Entry 7KCL (electron microscopy, 3.14 A resolution); this record covers chains A and B of the 3 polymer chains in the assembly.

== Chain A (and B) ==
Protein: Heat shock protein 75 kDa, mitochondrial
Organism: Homo sapiens
Notes: chain B of this document is another copy of the same molecule, construct and numbering; everything in this record applies to it too
Reference sequence: Q12931 (TRAP1_HUMAN); residues 60-704 here = UniProt positions 60-704
Amino-acid sequence (651 residues; each row starts with the number of its first residue):
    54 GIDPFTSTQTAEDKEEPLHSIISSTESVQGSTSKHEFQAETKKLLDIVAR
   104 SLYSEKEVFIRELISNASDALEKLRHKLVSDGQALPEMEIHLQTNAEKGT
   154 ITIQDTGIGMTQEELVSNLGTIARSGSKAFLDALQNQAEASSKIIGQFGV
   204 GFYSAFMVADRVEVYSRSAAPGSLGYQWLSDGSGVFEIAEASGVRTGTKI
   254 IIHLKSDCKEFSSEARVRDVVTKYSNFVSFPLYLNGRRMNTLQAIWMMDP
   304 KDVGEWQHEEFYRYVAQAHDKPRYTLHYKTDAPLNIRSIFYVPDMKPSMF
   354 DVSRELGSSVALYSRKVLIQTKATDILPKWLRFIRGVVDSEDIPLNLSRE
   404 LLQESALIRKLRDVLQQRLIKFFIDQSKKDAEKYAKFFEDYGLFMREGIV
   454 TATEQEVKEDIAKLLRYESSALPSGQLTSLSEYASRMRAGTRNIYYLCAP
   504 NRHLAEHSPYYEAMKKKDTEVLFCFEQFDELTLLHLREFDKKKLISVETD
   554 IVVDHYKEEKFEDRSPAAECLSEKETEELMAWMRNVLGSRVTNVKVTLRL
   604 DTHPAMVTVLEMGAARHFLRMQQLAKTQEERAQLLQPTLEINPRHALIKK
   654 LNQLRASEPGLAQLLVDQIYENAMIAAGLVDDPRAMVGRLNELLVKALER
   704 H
Unresolved in the structure: 54-69, 356-359, 559-572, 632-636 (chain B: 54-69, 358-360, 559-572, 626-629)
Differences from the reference sequence: expression tag (54-59); conflict Gly307 (Arg in Q12931)
Ion coordination: Mg2+: Asn119 (together with AMP-PNP); K+: Asn171, Thr174, Arg177, Gly202, Tyr206
Small-molecule neighbours: AMP-PNP (ANP; phosphoaminophosphonic acid-adenylate ester): Glu115, Asn119, Ala120, Asp122, Ala123, Lys126, Asp158, Met163, Asn171, Leu172, Arg177, Ser178, Gly179, Ser180, Ile198, Gly199, Gln200, Phe201, Gly202, Val203, Gly204, Phe205, Thr251, Ile253, Arg402

== How chain A and chain B interact ==
Pairs across the interface - 228 pairs, chain A then chain B:
  Leu71(A) - Asn288(B)
  Leu71(A) - Gly289(B)
  Leu71(A) - Arg290(B)
  His72(A) - Glu140(B)  salt bridge
  His72(A) - Glu142(B)  salt bridge
  His72(A) - His144(B)  hydrogen bond (backbone-side chain)
  His72(A) - Tyr286(B)
  His72(A) - Gly289(B)  hydrogen bond (backbone-backbone)
  Ser73(A) - His144(B)
  Ser73(A) - Gly289(B)
  Ile74(A) - Glu142(B)
  Ile74(A) - His144(B)
  Ile74(A) - Gln157(B)
  Ile74(A) - Arg248(B)
  Ile75(A) - Gln146(B)
  Ile75(A) - Thr155(B)
  Ile75(A) - Gln157(B)
  Ser76(A) - Lys252(B)  hydrogen bond (backbone-side chain)
  Glu79(A) - Tyr218(B)
  Glu79(A) - Ser245(B)
  Glu79(A) - Gly246(B)
  Glu79(A) - Lys252(B)  salt bridge
  Ser80(A) - Ala244(B)
  Ser80(A) - Ser245(B)  hydrogen bond
  Val81(A) - Gln230(B)
  Val81(A) - Glu243(B)
  Gln82(A) - Glu243(B)  hydrogen bond
  Gln82(A) - Ser245(B)
  Gly83(A) - Glu243(B)  hydrogen bond (backbone-backbone)
  Ser84(A) - Ile241(B)
  Ser84(A) - Ala242(B)
  Thr85(A) - Glu240(B)
  Thr85(A) - Ile241(B)
  Thr85(A) - Ala242(B)
  Ser86(A) - Glu240(B)
  Ser86(A) - Ile241(B)  hydrogen bond (backbone-backbone)
  Lys87(A) - Val238(B)
  Lys87(A) - Phe239(B)
  Lys87(A) - Glu240(B)
  His88(A) - Val238(B)
  His88(A) - Phe239(B)  hydrogen bond (backbone-backbone)
  His88(A) - Ile241(B)
  Glu89(A) - Phe239(B)
  Phe90(A) - Thr94(B)
  Phe90(A) - Leu172(B)
  Phe90(A) - Gly173(B)
  Phe90(A) - Tyr206(B)  hydrophobic
  Phe90(A) - Trp231(B)  hydrophobic
  Phe90(A) - Ser233(B)
  Phe90(A) - Gly237(B)  hydrogen bond (backbone-backbone)
  Phe90(A) - Val238(B)
  Phe90(A) - Phe239(B)  hydrophobic
  Gln91(A) - Gly173(B)  hydrogen bond (backbone-backbone)
  Gln91(A) - Thr174(B)
  Gln91(A) - Ile175(B)  hydrogen bond (backbone-backbone)
  Ala92(A) - Ala92(B)  hydrophobic
  Ala92(A) - Leu97(B)  hydrophobic
  Ala92(A) - Thr174(B)
  Ala92(A) - Ile175(B)
  Glu93(A) - Thr174(B)
  Glu93(A) - Ile175(B)
  Glu93(A) - Ala176(B)
  Glu93(A) - Arg177(B)  salt bridge
  Thr94(A) - Phe90(B)  hydrogen bond (side chain-backbone)
  Thr94(A) - Gln91(B)
  Thr94(A) - Ala92(B)
  Lys96(A) - Ala176(B)
  Lys96(A) - Gln200(B)
  Lys96(A) - Phe201(B)
  Leu97(A) - Ala92(B)  hydrophobic
  Leu97(A) - Leu97(B)  hydrophobic
  Leu97(A) - Ala176(B)  hydrophobic
  Ile100(A) - Ala176(B)  hydrophobic
  Ile100(A) - Phe201(B)  hydrophobic
  Ile100(A) - Leu400(B)  hydrophobic
  Arg103(A) - Leu405(B)
  Ser104(A) - Phe201(B)
  Ser104(A) - Leu398(B)
  Ser104(A) - Asn399(B)
  Ser104(A) - Leu400(B)  hydrogen bond (backbone-backbone)
  Ser107(A) - Leu405(B)
  Ser107(A) - Gln406(B)
  Glu108(A) - Glu407(B)
  Glu142(A) - His72(B)  salt bridge
  His144(A) - His72(B)  hydrogen bond (side chain-backbone)
  His144(A) - Ser73(B)
  His144(A) - Ile74(B)
  Gln146(A) - Ile75(B)
  Thr155(A) - Ile75(B)
  Gln157(A) - Ile74(B)
  Gln157(A) - Ile75(B)
  Val169(A) - His88(B)
  Leu172(A) - Phe90(B)
  Gly173(A) - Phe90(B)
  Gly173(A) - Gln91(B)  hydrogen bond (backbone-backbone)
  Thr174(A) - Gln91(B)
  Thr174(A) - Ala92(B)
  Thr174(A) - Glu93(B)
  Ile175(A) - Gln91(B)  hydrogen bond (backbone-backbone)
  Ile175(A) - Ala92(B)
  Ile175(A) - Glu93(B)  hydrogen bond (backbone-backbone)
  Ala176(A) - Lys96(B)
  Ala176(A) - Leu97(B)  hydrophobic
  Arg177(A) - Glu93(B)  salt bridge
  Gln200(A) - Lys96(B)
  Phe201(A) - Lys96(B)
  Phe201(A) - Ile100(B)  hydrophobic
  Phe201(A) - Ser104(B)
  Tyr206(A) - Phe90(B)  hydrophobic
  Tyr218(A) - Glu79(B)
  Gln230(A) - Val81(B)
  Ser233(A) - Phe90(B)
  Gly237(A) - Glu89(B)
  Gly237(A) - Phe90(B)  hydrogen bond (backbone-backbone)
  Val238(A) - Lys87(B)
  Val238(A) - His88(B)
  Val238(A) - Phe90(B)
  Phe239(A) - Lys87(B)
  Phe239(A) - His88(B)  hydrogen bond (backbone-backbone)
  Phe239(A) - Glu89(B)
  Phe239(A) - Phe90(B)
  Glu240(A) - Thr85(B)  hydrogen bond
  Glu240(A) - Ser86(B)
  Ile241(A) - Thr85(B)
  Ile241(A) - Ser86(B)  hydrogen bond (backbone-backbone)
  Ile241(A) - His88(B)
  Ala242(A) - Val81(B)  hydrophobic
  Ala242(A) - Thr85(B)
  Glu243(A) - Val81(B)
  Glu243(A) - Gln82(B)  hydrogen bond (backbone-backbone)
  Glu243(A) - Gly83(B)  hydrogen bond (backbone-backbone)
  Ala244(A) - Ser80(B)
  Ser245(A) - Glu79(B)
  Ser245(A) - Ser80(B)  hydrogen bond (backbone-backbone)
  Ser245(A) - Gln82(B)
  Gly246(A) - Thr78(B)
  Val247(A) - Glu79(B)
  Arg248(A) - Ile74(B)
  Lys252(A) - Ile75(B)
  Lys252(A) - Ser76(B)  hydrogen bond (side chain-backbone)
  Lys252(A) - Glu79(B)  salt bridge
  Tyr286(A) - His72(B)
  Asn288(A) - Leu71(B)
  Gly289(A) - Pro70(B)
  Gly289(A) - Leu71(B)
  Gly289(A) - His72(B)  hydrogen bond (backbone-backbone)
  Arg290(A) - Leu71(B)
  Leu398(A) - Ser104(B)
  Asn399(A) - Ser104(B)
  Asn399(A) - Leu105(B)
  Leu400(A) - Ile100(B)  hydrophobic
  Leu400(A) - Ser104(B)  hydrogen bond (backbone-backbone)
  Leu400(A) - Leu400(B)  hydrophobic
  Leu405(A) - Ser107(B)
  Gln406(A) - Ser107(B)
  Cys501(A) - Arg687(B)  hydrogen bond (backbone-side chain)
  Pro503(A) - Asp685(B)
  Pro503(A) - Arg687(B)
  Asn504(A) - Thr630(B)
  Leu507(A) - Ala688(B)  hydrophobic
  Pro607(A) - Asn694(B)
  Arg619(A) - Arg687(B)
  Met624(A) - Met352(B)  hydrophobic
  Gln626(A) - Gln530(B)
  Leu627(A) - Gln530(B)
  Leu627(A) - Phe531(B)  hydrophobic
  Ala628(A) - Leu446(B)  hydrophobic
  Lys629(A) - Pro350(B)
  Lys629(A) - Asp443(B)
  Lys629(A) - Leu446(B)
  Lys629(A) - Glu529(B)
  Thr630(A) - Lys349(B)
  Thr630(A) - Pro350(B)
  Thr630(A) - Met352(B)
  Thr630(A) - Val355(B)
  Gln631(A) - Met348(B)
  Gln631(A) - Lys349(B)
  Gln631(A) - Pro350(B)  hydrogen bond (backbone-backbone)
  Gln631(A) - Ser351(B)
  Ala649(A) - Val698(B)  hydrophobic
  Leu650(A) - Leu697(B)  hydrophobic
  Lys653(A) - Leu701(B)
  Lys653(A) - Glu702(B)
  Lys653(A) - His704(B)
  Leu657(A) - His704(B)
  Glu661(A) - His704(B)
  Leu668(A) - Leu697(B)  hydrophobic
  Leu668(A) - Leu701(B)  hydrophobic
  Asn675(A) - Val690(B)
  Asn675(A) - Leu693(B)
  Asn675(A) - Asn694(B)  hydrogen bond
  Ile678(A) - Pro686(B)
  Ile678(A) - Arg687(B)
  Ile678(A) - Val690(B)  hydrophobic
  Ala679(A) - Arg687(B)
  Asp685(A) - Pro503(B)
  Pro686(A) - Ile678(B)
  Arg687(A) - Ala502(B)
  Arg687(A) - Pro503(B)
  Arg687(A) - Ile678(B)
  Arg687(A) - Ala679(B)
  Ala688(A) - Leu507(B)  hydrophobic
  Met689(A) - Ile678(B)  hydrophobic
  Val690(A) - Asn675(B)
  Val690(A) - Ile678(B)  hydrophobic
  Leu693(A) - Gln671(B)
  Leu693(A) - Asn675(B)
  Leu693(A) - Leu693(B)  hydrophobic
  Asn694(A) - Pro607(B)
  Asn694(A) - Leu650(B)
  Asn694(A) - Asn675(B)
  Leu696(A) - Leu697(B)  hydrophobic
  Leu697(A) - Leu696(B)  hydrophobic
  Val698(A) - Ala649(B)  hydrophobic
  Val698(A) - Leu650(B)  hydrophobic
  Val698(A) - Lys653(B)
  Lys699(A) - His704(B)
  Ala700(A) - Ala700(B)
  Ala700(A) - Leu701(B)
  Ala700(A) - His704(B)
  Leu701(A) - Lys653(B)
  Leu701(A) - Leu668(B)  hydrophobic
  Glu702(A) - Lys653(B)
  Arg703(A) - Arg703(B)  hydrogen bond (side chain-backbone)
  Arg703(A) - His704(B)
  His704(A) - Glu661(B)  salt bridge
  His704(A) - Ala700(B)  hydrogen bond (side chain-backbone)
  His704(A) - Arg703(B)  hydrogen bond
Also at the interface, not in a pair above, chain A (122 interface residues in all): Thr78, Leu98, Leu105, Tyr106, Thr159, Phe209, Trp231, Met352, Ala376, Glu407, Ala502, His606, Leu664, Gln671
Also at the interface, not in a pair above, chain B (126 interface residues in all): Ser84, Leu98, Arg103, Tyr106, Glu108, Thr159, Val169, Phe209, Val247, Ala376, Glu442, Cys501, Met624, His648, Leu657, Gly681

== In short ==
Chain A and chain B form an interface of 122 and 126 residues respectively; the contacts include 33 hydrogen
bonds and 8 salt bridges. Among the polar pairs are His72(A)-Glu140(B), His72(A)-Glu142(B) and
Glu79(A)-Lys252(B). Chain A binds AMP-PNP. Asn171(A), Thr174(A), Arg177(A), Gly202(A) and Tyr206(A) coordinate
K+.
Both chains are Heat shock protein 75 kDa, mitochondrial (Homo sapiens). Entry 7KCL (Full-length human
mitochondrial Hsp90 (TRAP1) in complex with SdhB in the presence of AMP-PNP) was determined by electron
microscopy.
